5U2S - chains A and P of the 4 polymer chains in the assembly; structure by X-ray diffraction, 2.30 A resolution.

Chain A:
Name: DNA polymerase beta
Source organism: Homo sapiens
Notes: EC 2.7.7.7, 4.2.99.-
Reference sequence: P06746 (DPOLB_HUMAN); residues 1-335 here = UniProt positions 1-335
Chain sequence (343 residues; numbered -1 to 341; the number before each row is that of its first residue; numbers below 1 keep their minus sign (Met-1 is residue -1)):
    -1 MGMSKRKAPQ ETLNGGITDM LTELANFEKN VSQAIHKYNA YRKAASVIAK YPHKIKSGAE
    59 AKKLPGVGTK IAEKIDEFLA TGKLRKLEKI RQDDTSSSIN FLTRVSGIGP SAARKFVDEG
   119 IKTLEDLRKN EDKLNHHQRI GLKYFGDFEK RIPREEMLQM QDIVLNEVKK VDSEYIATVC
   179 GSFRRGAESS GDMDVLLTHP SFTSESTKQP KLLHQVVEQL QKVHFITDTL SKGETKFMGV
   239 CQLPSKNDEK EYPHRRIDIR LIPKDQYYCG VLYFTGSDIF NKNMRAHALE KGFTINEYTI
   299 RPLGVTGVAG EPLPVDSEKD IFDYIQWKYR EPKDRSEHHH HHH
Not modelled in the structure: -1 to 5, 205-206, 334-341
Differences from the reference sequence: initiating methionine (-1); expression tag (0, 336-341)
Bound ions: Na+ site 1 near Asn24 (its only coordinating residue here); Na+ site 2: Lys60, Leu62, Val65 (shared with 1 residue of chain D); Na+ site 3: Thr101, Val103, Ile106 (together with acetate ion) (shared with DG9(P) of chain P); Ca2+: Asp190, Asp192 (together with Lamivudine Triphosphate)
Small-molecule neighbours: Lamivudine Triphosphate (1RZ): Arg149, Gly179, Ser180, Arg183, Ser188, Gly189, Asp190, Asp192, Tyr271, Phe272, Gly274, Ser275, Asp276, Asn279, Lys280, Arg283
Swiss-Prot annotation at these positions:
  - region: Arg183 to Asp192 (DNA-binding)
  - active site: Lys72 (Nucleophile)
  - binding site (K(+)): Lys60, Leu62, Val65, Thr101, Val103, Ile106
  - binding site (Na(+)): Lys60, Leu62, Val65, Thr101, Val103, Ile106
  - binding site (dATP): Arg149, Ser180, Arg183, Gly189, Asp190
  - binding site (dCTP): Arg149, Ser180, Arg183, Gly189, Asp190
  - binding site (dGTP): Arg149, Ser180, Arg183, Gly189, Asp190, Asp192
  - binding site (dTTP): Arg149, Ser180, Arg183, Gly189, Asp190
  - binding site (Mg(2+)): Asp190, Asp192, Asp256
  - modified residue: Lys72 (N6-acetyllysine), Arg83 (Omega-N-methylarginine), Arg152 (Omega-N-methylarginine)
  - cross-link (Glycyl lysine isopeptide (Lys-Gly)): Lys41 (interchain with G-Cter in ubiquitin), Lys61 (interchain with G-Cter in ubiquitin), Lys81 (interchain with G-Cter in ubiquitin)
  - natural variant: Leu22 (L22P: Found in a gastric cancer sample; uncertain significance), Tyr39 (Y39C: Found in a gastric cancer sample; uncertain significance), Gly118 (G118V: Decreased DNA-directed DNA polymerase activity), Arg137 (R137Q: Decreased function in base-excision repair), Arg149 (R149I: Decreased DNA-directed DNA polymerase activity), Asp160 (D160N: Found in a gastric cancer sample; uncertain significance), Cys239 (C239R: Found in a gastric cancer sample; uncertain significance), Lys289 (K289M: Found in a colon cancer sample; uncertain significance), Asn294 (N294D: Found in a gastric cancer sample; uncertain significance), Glu295 (E295K: Found in a gastric cancer sample; uncertain significance)
  - mutagenesis: Phe25 (F25W: No effect on 5'-dRP lyase activity. Decreased ssDNA binding), His34 (H34G: Decreased 5'-dRP lyase activity. Decreased ssDNA binding), Lys35 (K35A: Decreased 5'-dRP lyase activity. Decreased ssDNA binding. Loss of 5'-dRP lyase activity; when associated with A-68 and A-72. Decreased ssDNA binding; when associated with A-68 and A-72 ...), Tyr39 (Y39F: No effect on 5'-dRP lyase activity; Y39Q: Abolishes DNA polymerase and 5'-dRP lyase activity), Lys41 (K41R: Abolishes ubiquitination; when associated with R-61 and R-81), Lys60 (K60A: Decreased 5'-dRP lyase activity. Decreased ssDNA binding), Lys61 (K61R: Abolishes ubiquitination; when associated with R-41 and R-81), Lys68 (K68A: No effect on 5'-dRP lyase activity. Decreased ssDNA binding. Loss of 5'-dRP lyase activity; when associated with A-35 and A-72. Decreased ssDNA binding; when associated with A-35 and A-72 ...), Glu71 (E71Q: No effect on 5'-dRP lyase activity. No effect on structure shown by circular dichroism. No effect on ssDNA binding), Lys72 (K72A: Severely reduced 5'-dRP lyase activity. Does not affect ssDNA binding. Loss of 5'-dRP lyase activity; when associated with A-35 and A-68. Decreased ssDNA binding ...), Glu75 (E75A: Slightly decreased 5'-dRP lyase activity. Decreased ssDNA binding. No effect on structure shown by circular dichroism), Lys81 (K81R: Abolishes ubiquitination; when associated with R-41 and R-61), 5 further mutagenesis entries in UniProt
What the authors report for this chain:
  - mutagenesis - R283A: decreased binding to Lamivudine Triphosphate
  - binding site for 16- mer template: Tyr271
  - binding site for Lamivudine Triphosphate: Tyr271, Phe272, Asn279
  - conformationally variable residues (side-chain flip): Asp190, Phe272
  - mutagenesis - R283A (59-fold): decreased binding to D-dCTP
  - mutagenesis - R283A (13- fold): decreased catalytic activity on D-dCTP

Chain P:
Molecule: 10- mer primer
Sequence (10 nucleotides; numbered 1 to 10; the number before each row is that of its first residue):
     1 GCTGATGCGC
Bound ions: Na+ site 1: DG9 (together with acetate ion) (shared with Thr101(A), Val103(A), Ile106(A) of chain A); Na+ site 2: DC10 (together with Lamivudine Triphosphate)

Interface between chain A and chain P:
Residue-residue contacts (11):
  Val103(A) - DG9(P)  phosphate contact
  Ser104(A) - DG9(P)  phosphate contact
  Gly105(A) - DC8(P)  sugar contact
  Gly105(A) - DG9(P)  hydrogen bond to the phosphate
  Ile106(A) - DG9(P)  phosphate contact
  Gly107(A) - DC8(P)  hydrogen bond to the phosphate
  Pro108(A) - DC8(P)  phosphate contact
  Ser109(A) - DG7(P)  phosphate contact
  Ser109(A) - DC8(P)  hydrogen bond to the phosphate
  Ala110(A) - DC8(P)  hydrogen bond to the phosphate
  Arg254(A) - DC10(P)  salt bridge to the phosphate
Interface residues without a listed pair, chain A (14 interface residues in all): His135, Asp190, Lys234, Met236, Asp256

In short:
14 residues of chain A face 4 of chain P across their interface, with 4 hydrogen bonds and 1 salt bridge.
Polar pairs include Gly105(A)-DG9(P), Gly107(A)-DC8(P) and Ser109(A)-DC8(P). Chain A binds Lamivudine
Triphosphate. From the paper: a binding site for Lamivudine Triphosphate at Tyr271(A), Phe272(A) and
Asn279(A); R283A of chain A reduces binding to Lamivudine Triphosphate.
Chain A is DNA polymerase beta (Homo sapiens) and chain P is 10- mer primer; the structure, Pre-catalytic
ternary complex of Human DNA Polymerase Beta With Gapped DNA substrate incoming (-)3TC-TP and Ca2+, was
determined by X-ray diffraction (same publication as 5U2R and 5U2T).
